Entry 4YL3 (X-ray diffraction, 1.41 A resolution); this record covers chain A.

== Chain A ==
Name: Prostaglandin E synthase
From: Homo sapiens
Notes: EC 5.3.99.3
Reference sequence: O14684 (PTGES_HUMAN); residues 5-152 here = UniProt positions 5-152
Amino-acid sequence (148 residues; each row starts with the number of its first residue):
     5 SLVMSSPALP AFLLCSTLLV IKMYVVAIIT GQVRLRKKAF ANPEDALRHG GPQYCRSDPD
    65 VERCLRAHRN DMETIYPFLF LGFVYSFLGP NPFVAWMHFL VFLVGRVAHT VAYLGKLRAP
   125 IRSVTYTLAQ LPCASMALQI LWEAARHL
Disordered / not traced: 5-6
Ligand contacts:
  - 4U9 (5-[4-bromo-2-(2-chloro-6-fluorophenyl)-1H-imidazol-5-yl]-2-{[4-(trifluoromethyl)phenyl]ethynyl}pyridine): Gly35, Arg38, Leu39, Phe44, Asp49, Arg52, His53, Ala123, Pro124, Arg126, Ser127, Val128, Thr131, Leu132, Leu135
  - glutathione (GSH): Ala31, Thr34, Gly35, Arg38, Leu69, Arg70, His72, Arg73, Asn74, Glu77, His113, Tyr117, Arg126, Ser127, Tyr130

== Overview ==
Ligands of chain A: compound 4U9 and glutathione.
Chain A is Prostaglandin E synthase (Homo sapiens); the structure, Crystal Structures of mPGES-1 Inhibitor
Complexes, was determined by X-ray diffraction together with 4YK5, 4YL0 and 4YL1 from the same study.
